Entry 8H9L (electron microscopy, 2.61 A resolution); this record covers chains A and O of the 9 polymer chains in the assembly.

Chain A:
Name: ATP synthase subunit alpha, mitochondrial
From: Homo sapiens
Reference sequence: P25705 (ATPA_HUMAN); residues 1-510 here correspond to UniProt positions 44-553 (UniProt number = residue number + 43)
Sequence (510 residues; each row starts with the number of its first residue):
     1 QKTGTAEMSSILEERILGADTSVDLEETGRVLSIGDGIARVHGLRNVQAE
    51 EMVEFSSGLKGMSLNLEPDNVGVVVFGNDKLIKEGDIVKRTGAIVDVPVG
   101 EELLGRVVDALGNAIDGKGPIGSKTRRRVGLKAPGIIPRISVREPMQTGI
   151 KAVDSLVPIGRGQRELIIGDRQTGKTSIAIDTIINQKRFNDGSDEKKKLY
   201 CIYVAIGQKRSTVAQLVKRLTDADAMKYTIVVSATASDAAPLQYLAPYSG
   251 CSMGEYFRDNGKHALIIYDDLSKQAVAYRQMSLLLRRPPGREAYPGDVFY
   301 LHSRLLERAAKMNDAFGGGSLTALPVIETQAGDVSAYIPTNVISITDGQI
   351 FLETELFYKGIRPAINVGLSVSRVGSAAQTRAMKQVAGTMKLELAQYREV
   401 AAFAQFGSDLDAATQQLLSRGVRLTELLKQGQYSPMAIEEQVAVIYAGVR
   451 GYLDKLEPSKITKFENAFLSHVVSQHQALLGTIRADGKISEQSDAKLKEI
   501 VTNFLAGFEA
Unresolved in the structure: 1-23, 510
Bound ions: Mg2+: Thr176 (together with ATP)
Small-molecule neighbours: ATP (adenosine-5'-triphosphate): Asp170, Arg171, Gln172, Thr173, Gly174, Lys175, Thr176, Ser177, Glu328, Phe357, Arg362, Pro363, Gln430, Gly431, Gln432

Chain O:
Name: ATP synthase subunit O, mitochondrial
From: Homo sapiens
Reference sequence: P48047 (ATPO_HUMAN); residues 1-190 here correspond to UniProt positions 24-213 (UniProt number = residue number + 23)
Sequence (190 residues; row label = number of the first residue in the row):
     1 FAKLVRPPVQVYGIEGRYATALYSAASKQNKLEQVEKELLRVAQILKEPK
    51 VAASVLNPYVKRSIKVKSLNDITAKERFSPLTTNLINLLAENGRLSNTQG
   101 VVSAFSTMMSVHRGEVPCTVTSASPLEEATLSELKTVLKSFLSQGQVLKL
   151 EAKTDPSILGGMIVRIGEKYVDMSVKTKIQKLGRAMREIV
Unresolved in the structure: 1, 189-190
UniProt features mapped onto this chain:
  - modified residue: Lys31 (N6-acetyllysine), Lys37 (N6-acetyllysine), Lys47 (N6-acetyllysine), Lys50 (N6-acetyllysine), Lys67 (N6-succinyllysine), Lys135 (N6-acetyllysine), Lys139 (N6-acetyllysine), Lys149 (N6-acetyllysine), Lys153 (N6-acetyllysine), Lys169 (N6-acetyllysine), Lys176 (N6-succinyllysine)

Chain A / chain O interface:
Contacting residue pairs - 18 pairs, chain A then chain O:
  Asp24(A) - Val171(O)
  Leu25(A) - Phe141(O)  hydrophobic
  Leu25(A) - Lys169(O)
  Leu25(A) - Val171(O)  hydrophobic
  Glu26(A) - Glu168(O)
  Glu26(A) - Lys169(O)
  Glu26(A) - Tyr170(O)  hydrogen bond (backbone-backbone)
  Glu27(A) - Glu168(O)
  Glu27(A) - Lys169(O)  salt bridge
  Thr28(A) - Arg165(O)  hydrogen bond
  Thr28(A) - Glu168(O)  hydrogen bond (side chain-backbone)
  Thr28(A) - Tyr170(O)
  Gly43(A) - Glu168(O)
  Leu44(A) - Glu168(O)
  Arg45(A) - Glu168(O)
  Pro68(A) - Tyr12(O)  hydrogen bond (backbone-side chain)
  Asp69(A) - Tyr12(O)
  Ile87(A) - Arg165(O)
Also at the interface, not in a pair above, chain A (14 interface residues in all): Gly29, Arg30, Lys89

Summary:
14 residues of chain A and 7 residues of chain O are in contact; the contacts include 4 hydrogen bonds and 1
salt bridge. Polar pairs include Glu27(A)-Lys169(O), Thr28(A)-Arg165(O) and Thr28(A)-Glu168(O). Ligands of
chain A: ATP.
Here chain A is ATP synthase subunit alpha, mitochondrial and chain O is ATP synthase subunit O,
mitochondrial, both from Homo sapiens. Entry 8H9L (Human ATP synthase F1 domain, state 3a) was determined by
electron microscopy, deposited together with 8H9E, 8H9I and 8H9P.
